6XJV - chains M and P of the 20 polymer chains in the assembly; structure by electron microscopy, 4.17 A resolution (low resolution: residue-level contacts below are approximate; hydrogen-bond / salt-bridge calls are withheld).

== Chain M ==
Protein: Calcium uniporter protein, mitochondrial
Source organism: Homo sapiens
UniProtKB: Q8NE86 (MCU_HUMAN); numbering as in UniProt (aligned over 1-351)
Amino-acid sequence (351 residues; numbered 1 to 351; the number before each row is that of its first residue):
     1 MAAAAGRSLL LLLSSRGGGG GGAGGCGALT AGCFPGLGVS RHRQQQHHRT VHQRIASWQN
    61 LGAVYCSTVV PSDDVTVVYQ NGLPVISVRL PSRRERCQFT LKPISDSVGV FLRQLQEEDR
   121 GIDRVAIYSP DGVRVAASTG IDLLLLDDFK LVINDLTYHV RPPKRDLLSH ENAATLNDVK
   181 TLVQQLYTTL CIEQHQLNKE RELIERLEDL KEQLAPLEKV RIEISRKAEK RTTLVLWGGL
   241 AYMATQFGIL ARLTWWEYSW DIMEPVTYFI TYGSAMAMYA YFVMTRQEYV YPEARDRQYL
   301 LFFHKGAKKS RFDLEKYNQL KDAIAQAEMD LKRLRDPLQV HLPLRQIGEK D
Disordered / not traced: 1-73, 344-351
Curated features (UniProtKB/Swiss-Prot):
  - region: Thr285 to Val290 (Juxtamembrane helix)
  - motif: Trp260 to Tyr268 (Selectivity filter)
  - binding site (Ca(2+)): Glu264
  - modified residue: Ser57 (Phosphoserine), Ser92 (Phosphoserine), Cys97 (S-glutathionyl cysteine), Lys332 (N6-acetyllysine)
  - mutagenesis: Ser57 (S57A: Decreased MCU current; when associated with A-92), Cys66 (C66A: Does not affect glutathionylation in response to reactive oxygen species), Ser92 (S92A: Decreased MCU current; when associated with A-57; S92A: Impairs calcium uptake, but has no effect on oligomerization and interaction with MICU1 and MICU2), Cys97 (C97A: Abolished glutathionylation in response to reactive oxygen species), Asp123 (D123R: No effect on calcium uptake in presence of high concentrations of calcium. Abolished dimerization of MCU), Lys180 (K180A: No effect on calcium uptake, oligomerization and interaction with MICU1 and MICU2), Cys191 (C191A: Does not affect glutathionylation in response to reactive oxygen species), Leu240 (L240W: Abolished calcium uptake), Ala241 (A241W: Abolished interaction with EMRE/SMDT1 and calcium uptake), Gly248 (G248W: Abolished calcium uptake), Glu257 (E257A: According to a report, inhibits calcium uptake. According to a subsequent report, does not affect greatly calcium uptake; E257S: Does not affect greatly calcium uptake), Ser259 (S259A: Does not inhibit calcium uptake. Strongly reduced sensitivity to ruthenium red inhibition; S259R: Prevents entrance of calcium into the pore), 16 further mutagenesis entries in UniProt

== Chain P ==
Protein: Essential MCU regulator, mitochondrial
Source organism: Homo sapiens
UniProtKB: Q9H4I9 (EMRE_HUMAN); residue numbers follow UniProt; this construct covers 1-107
Amino-acid sequence (107 residues; row label = number of the first residue in the row):
     1 MASGAARWLV LAPVRSGALR SGPSLRKDGD VSAAWSGSGR SLVPSRSVIV TRSGAILPKP
    61 VKMSFGLLRV FSIVIPFLYV GTLISKNFAA LLEEHDIFVP EDDDDDD
Disordered / not traced: 1-47, 96-107
Curated features (UniProtKB/Swiss-Prot):
  - motif: Gly81 to Ser85 (GXXXX[G/A/S])
  - mutagenesis: Pro58 (P58W: Abolished interaction with MCU), Lys59 (K59W: Abolished interaction with MCU), Pro60 (P60A/W: Abolished interaction with MCU), Leu67 to Val70 (Does not affect interaction with MCU), Gly81 (G81W: Abolishes calcium uptake into mitochondria), Leu83 (L83W: Promotes association with MCU, protecting SMDT1/EMRE from degradation by AFG3L2 and SP7), Ser85 (S85W: Abolishes calcium uptake into mitochondria. Promotes association with MCU, protecting SMDT1/EMRE from degradation by AFG3L2 and SP7), Glu101 to Asp107 (Abolishes regulation of calcium uptake into mitochondria)

== Chain M / chain P interface ==
Pairs across the interface (28; chain M residue first):
  Arg221(M) - Val50(P)
  Arg221(M) - Ile56(P)
  Met276(M) - Val74(P)
  Val283(M) - Met63(P)
  Met284(M) - Met63(P)
  Met284(M) - Val70(P)
  Thr285(M) - Val61(P)
  Asp296(M) - Val48(P)
  Asp296(M) - Ile49(P)
  Arg297(M) - Pro60(P)
  Arg297(M) - Val61(P)
  Arg297(M) - Lys62(P)
  Tyr299(M) - Ile49(P)
  Leu300(M) - Ile49(P)
  Leu300(M) - Leu57(P)
  Leu300(M) - Pro58(P)
  Leu300(M) - Pro60(P)
  Leu301(M) - Pro60(P)
  Phe303(M) - Ile56(P)
  His304(M) - Leu57(P)
  His304(M) - Pro58(P)
  His304(M) - Lys59(P)
  Tyr317(M) - Ile56(P)
  Asn318(M) - Ala55(P)
  Asn318(M) - Ile56(P)
  Lys321(M) - Ser53(P)
  Lys321(M) - Gly54(P)
  Ala325(M) - Ser53(P)
Interface residues without a listed pair, chain M (18 interface residues in all): Ala280, Asp322

== Overview ==
18 residues of chain M face 16 of chain P across their interface. Curated annotation (UniProt) lists
Ca2+-binding residue Glu264(M) and 27 mutagenesis sites on chain M; 17 mutagenesis sites on chain P.
Chain M is Calcium uniporter protein, mitochondrial and chain P is Essential MCU regulator, mitochondrial,
both from Homo sapiens; the structure, MCU holocomplex in High-calcium state, was determined by electron
microscopy together with 6XJX from the same study.
